Entry 7LXU (electron microscopy, 3.10 A resolution); this record covers chains O and U of the 28 polymer chains in the assembly.

== Chain O ==
Protein: 20S proteasome alpha-1 subunit
Organism: Plasmodium falciparum (isolate 3D7)
Notes: EC 3.4.25.1
UniProt: Q8IAR3 (Q8IAR3_PLAF7); residue numbers follow UniProt; this construct covers 1-260
Amino-acid sequence (260 residues; each row starts with the number of its first residue):
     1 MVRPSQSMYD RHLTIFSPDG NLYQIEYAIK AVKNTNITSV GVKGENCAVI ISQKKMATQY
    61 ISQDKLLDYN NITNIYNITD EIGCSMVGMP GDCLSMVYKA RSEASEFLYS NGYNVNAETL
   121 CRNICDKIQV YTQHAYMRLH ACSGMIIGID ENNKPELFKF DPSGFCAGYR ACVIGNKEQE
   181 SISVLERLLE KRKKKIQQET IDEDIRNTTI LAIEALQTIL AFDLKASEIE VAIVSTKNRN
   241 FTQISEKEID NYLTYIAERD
Disordered / not traced: 1-6, 258-260

== Chain U ==
Protein: 20S proteasome alpha-7 subunit
Organism: Plasmodium falciparum (isolate 3D7)
Notes: EC 3.4.25.1
UniProt: O77396 (O77396_PLAF7); residues 1-252 here = UniProt positions 1-252
Amino-acid sequence (252 residues; each row starts with the number of its first residue):
     1 MAGLSAGYDL SVSTFSPDGR LYQVEYIYKS INNNNTALCL ECKDGIICCC INSNMDKNKM
    61 IKKNSYNRIY HVNNNIIITY SGFDGDARNI IDRARSEANT YYYNFHTNIP LHILVNRISL
   121 YIHAYTLYWH MRPFAASIII SSFNEKDKGD IYCIEPNGAC YKYSGIVIGK NKEMFKTEIE
   181 KKDYKDINVR DAIEDIYKFI LTSDDHMNKN NLQNLVNFSW ICKESSYEFQ NIHEEILTPA
   241 LNKAVEYIEK LN
Disordered / not traced: 1-4, 247-252

== Interface between chain O and chain U ==
Residue-residue contacts (66):
  D10(O) - Y8(U)  hydrogen bond
  R11(O) - A6(U)  hydrogen bond (side chain-backbone)
  R11(O) - G7(U)  hydrogen bond (side chain-backbone)
  R11(O) - Y8(U)
  R11(O) - T14(U)
  Q24(O) - T14(U)
  Q24(O) - F15(U)  hydrogen bond (side chain-backbone)
  Y27(O) - F15(U)
  Y27(O) - S16(U)
  Y27(O) - P17(U)  hydrophobic
  Y27(O) - G19(U)
  A28(O) - F15(U)  hydrophobic
  K30(O) - D18(U)
  K30(O) - G19(U)
  A31(O) - G19(U)
  N34(O) - D18(U)  hydrogen bond (side chain-backbone)
  N34(O) - R20(U)
  M56(O) - Y161(U)
  A57(O) - Y161(U)
  Q59(O) - Y161(U)
  Y60(O) - E25(U)
  Y60(O) - Y28(U)  hydrophobic
  Y60(O) - K29(U)
  I61(O) - E155(U)
  I61(O) - Y163(U)
  S62(O) - K176(U)  hydrogen bond
  K65(O) - E180(U)
  L66(O) - S164(U)  hydrogen bond (backbone-backbone)
  L66(O) - G165(U)
  L66(O) - E180(U)
  L67(O) - Y161(U)  hydrophobic
  L67(O) - K162(U)
  L67(O) - Y163(U)
  D68(O) - K162(U)  salt bridge
  N71(O) - K162(U)
  M89(O) - F15(U)  hydrophobic
  M89(O) - L21(U)  hydrophobic
  P90(O) - A159(U)  hydrophobic
  G91(O) - H123(U)
  G91(O) - N157(U)
  G91(O) - G158(U)
  G91(O) - A159(U)
  D92(O) - H123(U)  salt bridge
  L94(O) - N116(U)
  L94(O) - S119(U)
  L94(O) - L120(U)  hydrophobic
  L94(O) - C160(U)  hydrophobic
  S95(O) - L120(U)
  S95(O) - H123(U)
  Y98(O) - N116(U)  hydrogen bond
  Y98(O) - L120(U)  hydrophobic
  A135(O) - W129(U)  hydrogen bond (backbone-side chain)
  Y136(O) - Y128(U)
  Y136(O) - W129(U)  hydrogen bond (backbone-backbone)
  M137(O) - L127(U)
  R138(O) - V12(U)
  R138(O) - S13(U)
  R138(O) - F15(U)
  R138(O) - L21(U)
  R138(O) - H123(U)
  R138(O) - T126(U)  hydrogen bond (side chain-backbone)
  R138(O) - L127(U)  hydrogen bond (backbone-backbone)
  L139(O) - F15(U)
  H140(O) - H123(U)
  H140(O) - L127(U)
  A141(O) - F15(U)  hydrophobic
Interface residues without a listed pair, chain O (35 interface residues in all): L13, I72
Interface residues without a listed pair, chain U (37 interface residues in all): Y152

== Summary ==
35 residues of chain O and 37 residues of chain U are in contact; the contacts include 12 hydrogen bonds and 2
salt bridges. Polar contacts include D68(O)-K162(U), D92(O)-H123(U) and D10(O)-Y8(U).
Here chain O is 20S proteasome alpha-1 subunit and chain U is 20S proteasome alpha-7 subunit, both from
Plasmodium falciparum (isolate 3D7). Entry 7LXU (Structure of Plasmodium falciparum 20S proteasome with bound
MPI-5) was determined by electron microscopy (same publication as 7LXT).
